Entry 9QQN (X-ray diffraction, 2.55 A resolution); this record covers chains A and B of the 4 polymer chains in the assembly.

== Chain A (and B) ==
Molecule: Pre-glycoprotein polyprotein GP complex
Organism: Mammarenavirus juninense
Notes: chain B of this document is another copy of the same molecule, construct and numbering; everything in this record applies to it too
Reference sequence: C1K9J9 (C1K9J9_JUNIN); numbering as in UniProt (aligned over 1-416)
Amino-acid sequence (454 residues; row label = number of the first residue in the row):
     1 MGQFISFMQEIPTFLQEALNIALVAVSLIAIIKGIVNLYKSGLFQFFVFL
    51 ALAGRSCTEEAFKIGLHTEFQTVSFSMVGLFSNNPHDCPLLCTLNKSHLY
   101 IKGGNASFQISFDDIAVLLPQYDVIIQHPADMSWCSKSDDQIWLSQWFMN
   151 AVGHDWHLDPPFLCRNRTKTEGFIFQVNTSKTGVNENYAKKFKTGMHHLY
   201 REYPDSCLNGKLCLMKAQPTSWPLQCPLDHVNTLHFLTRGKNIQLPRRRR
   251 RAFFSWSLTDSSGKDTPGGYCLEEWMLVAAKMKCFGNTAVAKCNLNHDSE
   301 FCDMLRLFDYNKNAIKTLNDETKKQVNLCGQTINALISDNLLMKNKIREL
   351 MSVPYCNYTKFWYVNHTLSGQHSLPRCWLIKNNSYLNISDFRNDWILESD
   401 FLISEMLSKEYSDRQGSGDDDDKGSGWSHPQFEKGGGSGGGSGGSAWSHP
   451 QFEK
Not modelled in the structure: 1-59, 243-454 (chain B: 1-251, 260-268, 318-327, 413-454)
Construct notes: conflict C88 (Leu in C1K9J9), R249 (Ser in C1K9J9), R250 (Leu in C1K9J9), R251 (Lys in C1K9J9), C329 (Met in C1K9J9); expression tag (417-454)
Disulfides: C92-C226, C135-C164, C207-C213
Glycans and other covalent adducts: glycan linked to N95, N166; N-acetylglucosamine (NAG) linked to N178
From the paper describing this entry:
  - mutagenesis - E321P: unchanged expression

== Chain A / chain B interface ==
Residue-residue contacts (87):
  E60(A) - K360(B)  salt bridge
  E60(A) - W378(B)
  F62(A) - I388(B)  hydrophobic
  F62(A) - W395(B)  hydrophobic
  I64(A) - V364(B)  hydrophobic
  I64(A) - W395(B)  hydrophobic
  H67(A) - N365(B)
  H67(A) - H366(B)
  H67(A) - T367(B)  hydrogen bond (backbone-backbone)
  T68(A) - V364(B)
  T68(A) - N365(B)
  E69(A) - Y363(B)
  E69(A) - V364(B)
  E69(A) - N365(B)  hydrogen bond (backbone-backbone)
  E69(A) - T367(B)  hydrogen bond
  F70(A) - W362(B)  hydrophobic
  F70(A) - Y363(B)
  F70(A) - W378(B)  hydrophobic
  F70(A) - W395(B)
  Q71(A) - W362(B)
  Q71(A) - Y363(B)  hydrogen bond (backbone-backbone)
  Q71(A) - N365(B)  hydrogen bond
  T72(A) - F361(B)
  T72(A) - Y363(B)
  T72(A) - W378(B)
  V73(A) - L277(B)  hydrophobic
  V73(A) - T359(B)
  V73(A) - K360(B)
  V73(A) - F361(B)  hydrogen bond (backbone-backbone)
  V73(A) - Y363(B)  hydrophobic
  S74(A) - L277(B)
  S74(A) - V278(B)  hydrogen bond (backbone-backbone)
  S74(A) - T359(B)
  S74(A) - K360(B)  hydrogen bond
  F75(A) - L272(B)  hydrophobic
  F75(A) - M276(B)
  F75(A) - L277(B)  hydrophobic
  F75(A) - V278(B)
  F75(A) - F301(B)  hydrophobic
  F75(A) - M304(B)  hydrophobic
  F75(A) - L305(B)  hydrophobic
  F75(A) - F308(B)  hydrophobic
  F75(A) - T359(B)  hydrogen bond (backbone-backbone)
  F75(A) - F361(B)  hydrophobic
  S76(A) - W275(B)
  S76(A) - M276(B)  hydrogen bond (backbone-backbone)
  S76(A) - L277(B)
  S76(A) - V278(B)
  S76(A) - F308(B)
  M77(A) - Y358(B)
  G79(A) - W275(B)
  L80(A) - F308(B)  hydrophobic
  L80(A) - N311(B)  hydrogen bond (backbone-side chain)
  N83(A) - W275(B)
  N83(A) - I315(B)
  N84(A) - N311(B)
  P85(A) - I315(B)
  H86(A) - A314(B)
  H86(A) - L328(B)
  H86(A) - C329(B)
  D87(A) - C329(B)
  C88(A) - C329(B)  disulfide
  H197(A) - K346(B)  hydrogen bond (backbone-side chain)
  H197(A) - L350(B)
  H198(A) - M343(B)
  H198(A) - K346(B)
  R201(A) - K346(B)
  R201(A) - E349(B)
  R201(A) - Y355(B)  hydrogen bond
  R201(A) - N357(B)  hydrogen bond
  R201(A) - I380(B)
  E202(A) - E349(B)  hydrogen bond (backbone-side chain)
  E202(A) - Y355(B)  hydrogen bond
  E202(A) - N383(B)  hydrogen bond
  H230(A) - M304(B)
  H230(A) - N357(B)
  H230(A) - Y358(B)  hydrogen bond (side chain-backbone)
  H230(A) - T359(B)
  V231(A) - N357(B)
  V231(A) - Y358(B)  hydrophobic
  L234(A) - I333(B)  hydrophobic
  L234(A) - L342(B)  hydrophobic
  H235(A) - L342(B)
  H235(A) - K346(B)
  L237(A) - C329(B)
  L237(A) - G330(B)
  T238(A) - D339(B)
Interface residues without a listed pair, chain A (33 interface residues in all): Y200
Interface residues without a listed pair, chain B (48 interface residues in all): K283, F285, L307, N334, I337, L368, F391, S399, I403
Inter-chain disulfides: C88(A)-C329(B)
The authors on this interface:
  - residue pairs: C329(B)-C88(A)

== Summary ==
Chain A and chain B form an interface of 33 and 48 residues respectively; the contacts include 1 disulfide
bond, 18 hydrogen bonds and 1 salt bridge. Among the polar pairs are E60(A)-K360(B), E69(A)-T367(B) and
Q71(A)-N365(B). The paper describes a contact between C329(B) and C88(A). The paper reports that E321P of
chain A leaves expression unchanged.
Chain A and chain B are both Pre-glycoprotein polyprotein GP complex (Mammarenavirus juninense); the
structure, Junin virus GP1-GP2 heterodimer in complex with Fab of JUN1, was determined by X-ray diffraction
together with 9GHI and 9GHJ from the same study.
